7UIG - chains j and s of the 17 polymer chains in the assembly; structure by electron microscopy, 4.30 A resolution (low resolution: residue-level contacts below are approximate; hydrogen-bond / salt-bridge calls are withheld).

== Chain j ==
Name: Mediator of RNA polymerase II transcription subunit 10
From: Saccharomyces cerevisiae
UniProtKB: Q06213 (MED10_YEAST); residues 1-157 here = UniProt positions 1-157
Chain sequence (157 residues; numbered 1 to 157; the number before each row is that of its first residue):
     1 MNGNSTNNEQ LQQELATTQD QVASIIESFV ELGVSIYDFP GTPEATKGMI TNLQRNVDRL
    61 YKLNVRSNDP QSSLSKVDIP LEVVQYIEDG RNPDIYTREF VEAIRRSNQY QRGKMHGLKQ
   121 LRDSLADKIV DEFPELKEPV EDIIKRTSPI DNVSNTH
Unresolved in the structure: 76-77, 149-157

== Chain s ==
Name: Mediator of RNA polymerase II transcription subunit 19
From: Saccharomyces cerevisiae
UniProtKB: P25046 (MED19_YEAST); residues 1-220 here = UniProt positions 1-220
Chain sequence (220 residues; each row starts with the number of its first residue):
     1 MASRVDETTV PSYYYYVDPE TTYTYQQPNP LQDLISVYGL DDISRQVART NLDGTKAVKL
    61 RKSYKNQIAD LSGKFSTIPT RENGKGGQIA HILFQNNPDM MIQPPQQGQN MSEQQWREQL
   121 RNRDIALFQP PNFDWDLCSS VLSQFERSYP SEFANQNQGG AQAPFDIDDL AFDLDGTGKS
   181 QSGSNSGNNS KKRKNKSSGS SMATPTHSDS HEDMKRRRLE
Unresolved in the structure: 1-14, 79-131, 149-220

== Interface between chain j and chain s ==
Residue-residue contacts (49):
  Phe39(j) - Glu146(s)
  Thr46(j) - Ser143(s)
  Thr46(j) - Arg147(s)
  Met49(j) - Glu146(s)
  Ile50(j) - Ser143(s)
  Leu53(j) - Leu142(s)
  Gln54(j) - Asp136(s)
  Val57(j) - Trp135(s)
  Tyr86(j) - Lys62(s)
  Tyr86(j) - Ser63(s)
  Ile87(j) - Ser63(s)
  Ile87(j) - Tyr64(s)
  Glu88(j) - Ile78(s)
  Asp89(j) - Lys62(s)
  Asp89(j) - Ser63(s)
  Gly90(j) - Ser63(s)
  Gly90(j) - Lys65(s)
  Arg91(j) - Arg61(s)
  Arg91(j) - Lys62(s)
  Arg91(j) - Ser63(s)
  Arg91(j) - Tyr64(s)
  Arg91(j) - Lys65(s)
  Arg91(j) - Asn66(s)
  Asn92(j) - Arg61(s)
  Asn92(j) - Lys62(s)
  Asn92(j) - Ser63(s)
  Asn92(j) - Asn66(s)
  Pro93(j) - Arg61(s)
  Pro93(j) - Lys62(s)
  Pro93(j) - Ser63(s)
  Pro93(j) - Gln67(s)
  Asp94(j) - Lys59(s)
  Asp94(j) - Leu60(s)
  Asp94(j) - Arg61(s)
  Ile95(j) - Leu60(s)
  Ile95(j) - Arg61(s)
  Ile95(j) - Lys62(s)
  Arg98(j) - Arg49(s)
  Arg98(j) - Leu60(s)
  Glu102(j) - Arg49(s)
  Arg105(j) - Ile35(s)
  Met115(j) - Leu31(s)
  Lys119(j) - Leu31(s)
  Asp142(j) - Val17(s)
  Arg146(j) - Tyr16(s)
  Arg146(j) - Thr21(s)
  Arg146(j) - Tyr23(s)
  Ser148(j) - Tyr23(s)
  Ser148(j) - Tyr25(s)
Other interface residues (no listed pair), chain j (33 interface residues in all): Ile26, Pro43, Tyr96, Glu99, Gln111, Arg112, Pro139, Thr147
Other interface residues (no listed pair), chain s (28 interface residues in all): Asp18, Pro30, Leu71, Ser139

== In short ==
The interface between chain j and chain s involves 33 residues on one side and 28 on the other.
Chain j is Mediator of RNA polymerase II transcription subunit 10 and chain s is Mediator of RNA polymerase II
transcription subunit 19, both from Saccharomyces cerevisiae; the structure, Mediator-PIC Early (Mediator A),
was determined by electron microscopy, deposited together with 7UI9, 7UIC, 7UIF, 7UIK, 7UIL and 7UIO.
